6NF2 - chains E and F of the 24 polymer chains in the assembly; structure by electron microscopy, 3.70 A resolution.

# Chain E
Name: PGT122 Heavy Chain
From: Homo sapiens
Amino-acid sequence (235 residues; numbered 1 to 214 plus 21 insertion-coded residues; the number before each row is that of its first residue; a row labelled like 82A-82C holds insertion residues (82A, then the next letters in order)):
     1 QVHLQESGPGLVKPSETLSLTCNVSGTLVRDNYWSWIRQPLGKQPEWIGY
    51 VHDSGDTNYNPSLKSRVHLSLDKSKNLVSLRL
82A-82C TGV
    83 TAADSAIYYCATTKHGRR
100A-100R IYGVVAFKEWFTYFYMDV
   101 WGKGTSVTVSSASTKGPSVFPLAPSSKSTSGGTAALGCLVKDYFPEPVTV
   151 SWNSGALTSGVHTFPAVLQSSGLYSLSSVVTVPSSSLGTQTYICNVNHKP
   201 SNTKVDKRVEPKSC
Not modelled in the structure: 112-214
Disulfides: Cys22-Cys92

# Chain F
Name: PGT122 Light Chain
From: Homo sapiens
Amino-acid sequence (213 residues; each row starts with the number of its first residue; note: 1 number in that range is skipped by the numbering (no residue carries it; nothing is unmodelled there); a row labelled like 67A-67C holds insertion residues (67A, then the next letters in order)):
     6 APTF
    11 VSVAPGQTARITCGEESLGSRSVIWYQQRPGQAPSLIIYNNNDRPSGIPD
    61 RFSGSPG
67A-67C STF
    68 GTTATLTITSVEAGDEADYYCHIWDSRR
95A-95C PTN
    96 WVFGEGTTLIVLSQPKAAPSVTLFPPSSEELQANKATLVCLISDFYPGAV
   146 TVAWKADSSPVKAGVETTTPSKQSNNKYAASSYLSLTPEQWKSHKSYSCQ
   196 VTHEGSTVEKTVAPTECS
Not modelled in the structure: 6-7, 108-213
Disulfides: Cys23-Cys88

# How chain E and chain F interact
Residue-residue contacts (51; chain E residue first):
  Gln39(E) with Gln38(F); Tyr87(F), hydrogen bond
  Lys43(E) with Tyr87(F), hydrogen bond (backbone-side chain)
  Gln44(E) with Tyr87(F); Val97(F); Phe98(F); Gly99(F); Glu100(F), hydrogen bond (side chain-backbone)
  Pro45(E) with Tyr87(F); Val97(F); Phe98(F), hydrogen bond (backbone-backbone)
  Glu46(E) with Trp96(F); Val97(F)
  Trp47(E) with His89(F); Trp91(F), hydrophobic; Trp96(F), hydrogen bond (backbone-backbone)
  Ile48(E) with Trp96(F)
  Gly49(E) with Trp96(F)
  Asn58(E) with Trp96(F)
  Tyr59(E) with Trp96(F)
  Asn60(E) with Trp96(F)
  Pro61(E) with Trp96(F)
  Tyr91(E) with Gln42(F), hydrogen bond (side chain-backbone); Ala43(F), hydrophobic; Pro44(F)
  Arg100(E) with Ser30(F), hydrogen bond; Arg31(F), hydrogen bond (side chain-backbone); Asn51(F)
  Tyr100B(E) with Ser93(F), hydrogen bond
  Phe100K(E) with Ser32(F); Trp91(F); Ser93(F)
  Thr100L(E) with Trp91(F)
  Tyr100M(E) with Ser32(F); Tyr49(F); Asn50(F), hydrogen bond; Trp91(F), hydrophobic
  Phe100N(E) with Ile34(F); Trp91(F)
  Tyr100O(E) with Ile34(F), hydrophobic; Tyr36(F); Leu46(F), hydrophobic; Tyr49(F)
  Met100P(E) with Tyr36(F), hydrogen bond (backbone-side chain); Leu46(F)
  Asp100Q(E) with Leu46(F)
  Trp101(E) with Tyr36(F), hydrophobic; Ala43(F), hydrophobic; Pro44(F), hydrogen bond (side chain-backbone); Ser45(F)
  Gly102(E) with Ala43(F)
Other interface residues (no listed pair), chain E (25 interface residues in all): Tyr50
Other interface residues (no listed pair), chain F (24 interface residues in all): Asn95C

# Overview
Chain E and chain F form an interface of 25 and 24 residues respectively; the contacts include 12 hydrogen
bonds. Among the polar pairs are Gln39(E)-Tyr87(F), Lys43(E)-Tyr87(F) and Gln44(E)-Glu100(F).
Chain E is PGT122 Heavy Chain and chain F is PGT122 Light Chain, both from Homo sapiens; the structure,
Cryo-EM structure of vaccine-elicited antibody 0PV-c.01 in complex with HIV-1 Env BG505 DS-SOSIP and
antibodies VRC03 ..., was determined by electron microscopy (same publication as 6MPH, 6MQC, 6MQE, 6MQM, 6MQR,
6N16 and 4 further entries).
